6IFR - chains B and N of the 10 polymer chains in the assembly; structure by electron microscopy, 3.40 A resolution.

== Chain B ==
Molecule: Type III-A CRISPR-associated RAMP protein Csm4
Organism: Streptococcus thermophilus ND03
UniProt: A0A2U2M037 (A0A2U2M037_STRTR); numbering as in UniProt (aligned over 1-299)
Chain sequence (299 residues; row label = number of the first residue in the row):
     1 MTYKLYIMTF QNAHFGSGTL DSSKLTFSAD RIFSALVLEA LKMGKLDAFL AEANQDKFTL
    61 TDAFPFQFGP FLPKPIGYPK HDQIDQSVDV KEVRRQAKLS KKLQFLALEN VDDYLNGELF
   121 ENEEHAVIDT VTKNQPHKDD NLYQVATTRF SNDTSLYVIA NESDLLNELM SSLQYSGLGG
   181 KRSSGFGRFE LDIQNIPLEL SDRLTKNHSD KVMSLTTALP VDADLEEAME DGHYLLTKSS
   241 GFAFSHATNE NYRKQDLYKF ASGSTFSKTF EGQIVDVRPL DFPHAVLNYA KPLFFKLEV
Unresolved in the structure: 1, 81-88, 298-299

== Chain N ==
Molecule: type III-A CRISPR-Cas interference complex, crRNA
Sequence (36 nucleotides; each row starts with the number of its first residue):
     1 ACGGAAACGC UUUCUAGCUC GCUAUAAUUA CCCAUU
Unresolved in the structure: 36

== Chain B / chain N interface ==
Residue-residue contacts (62):
  His14(B) with G4(N), salt bridge to the phosphate
  Phe15(B) with G4(N), phosphate contact
  Gly16(B) with G3(N), hydrogen bond to the sugar; G4(N), hydrogen bond to the phosphate
  Ser17(B) with G3(N), hydrogen bond to the sugar
  Gly18(B) with G3(N), hydrogen bond to the sugar
  Thr19(B) with G3(N), hydrogen bond to the sugar
  Leu20(B) with A7(N), base contact
  Asp30(B) with A1(N), phosphate contact; G3(N), phosphate contact
  Arg31(B) with C2(N), hydrogen bond to the sugar; G3(N), phosphate contact; G4(N), salt bridge to the phosphate
  Phe33(B) with A1(N), phosphate contact
  Ser34(B) with A1(N), hydrogen bond to the phosphate; C2(N), hydrogen bond to the phosphate
  Ala35(B) with C2(N), base contact
  Val37(B) with A1(N), phosphate contact
  Leu38(B) with A1(N), sugar contact; C2(N), base contact
  Leu46(B) with A1(N), base contact
  Thr132(B) with G9(N), base contact
  Lys133(B) with G9(N), phosphate contact
  Asn134(B) with A7(N), hydrogen bond to the sugar; C8(N), hydrogen bond to the sugar; G9(N), hydrogen bond to the base; C10(N), base contact
  Gln135(B) with A7(N), sugar contact; C8(N), phosphate contact
  Pro136(B) with C8(N), phosphate contact; C10(N), sugar contact
  Asn141(B) with A7(N), base contact
  Leu142(B) with G9(N), base contact
  Tyr143(B) with A7(N), stacking on the base
  Leu173(B) with C2(N), base contact
  Gly177(B) with C2(N), hydrogen bond to the base
  Leu178(B) with C2(N), base contact
  Gly179(B) with C2(N), hydrogen bond to the base
  Gly180(B) with G4(N), sugar contact
  Lys181(B) with A5(N), hydrogen bond to the phosphate; A7(N), hydrogen bond to the base
  Arg182(B) with C2(N), base contact; A5(N), hydrogen bond to the phosphate; A6(N), phosphate contact
  Ser183(B) with A6(N), hydrogen bond to the phosphate
  Ser240(B) with G3(N), hydrogen bond to the base
  Gly241(B) with G3(N), base contact
  Phe242(B) with C2(N), phosphate contact; G4(N), base contact
  Ala243(B) with C2(N), phosphate contact
  Phe244(B) with A1(N), hydrogen bond to the sugar; C2(N), hydrogen bond to the phosphate; G4(N), sugar contact; A5(N), sugar contact
  Asn251(B) with G4(N), base contact
  Arg253(B) with G3(N), hydrogen bond to the base
  Lys254(B) with G3(N), salt bridge to the phosphate
  His284(B) with A1(N), stacking on the base
  Ala285(B) with A1(N), base contact
  Val286(B) with A1(N), sugar contact
  Leu287(B) with A1(N), hydrogen bond to the phosphate
  Asn288(B) with A1(N), phosphate contact
Other interface residues (no listed pair), chain B (46 interface residues in all): Leu41, Ser245

== In short ==
46 residues of chain B face 10 of chain N across their interface, with 22 hydrogen bonds, 3 salt bridges and 2
aromatic stacking contacts. Polar pairs include Asn134(B)-G9(N), Gly177(B)-C2(N) and Gly179(B)-C2(N).
Chain B is Type III-A CRISPR-associated RAMP protein Csm4 (Streptococcus thermophilus ND03) and chain N is
type III-A CRISPR-Cas interference complex, crRNA; the structure, Type III-A Csm complex, Cryo-EM structure of
Csm-NTR, ATP bound, was determined by electron microscopy, deposited together with 6IFK, 6IFL, 6IFN, 6IFU,
6IFY, 6IFZ and 6IG0.
